PDB entry 1Q21 | X-ray diffraction, 2.20 A resolution | chain A

== Chain A ==
Protein: C-H-ras P21 protein catalytic domain
Source organism: Homo sapiens
Reference sequence: P01112 (RASH_HUMAN); residues 1-171 here = UniProt positions 1-171
Amino-acid sequence (171 residues; row label = number of the first residue in the row):
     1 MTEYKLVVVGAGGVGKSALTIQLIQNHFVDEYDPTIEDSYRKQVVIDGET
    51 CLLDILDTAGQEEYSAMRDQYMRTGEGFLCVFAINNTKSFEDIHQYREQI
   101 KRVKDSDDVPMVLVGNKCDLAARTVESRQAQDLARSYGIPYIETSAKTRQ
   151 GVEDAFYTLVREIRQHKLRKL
Bound ions: Mg2+: Ser17 (together with GDP)
Residues lining bound ligands: GDP (guanosine-5'-diphosphate): Ala11, Gly12, Gly13, Val14, Gly15, Lys16, Ser17, Ala18, Phe28, Val29, Asp30, Glu31, Tyr32, Asn116, Lys117, Asp119, Leu120, Ser145, Ala146, Lys147
Swiss-Prot annotation at these positions:
  - region: His166 to Leu171 (Hypervariable region)
  - motif: Tyr32 to Tyr40 (Effector region)
  - binding site (GTP): Gly13 to Ala18, Val29 to Thr35, Ala59, Gly60, Asn116 to Asp119, Ser145 to Lys147
  - modified residue: Met1 (N-acetylmethionine), Thr2 (N-acetylthreonine), Cys118 (S-nitrosocysteine)
  - glycosylation: Thr35 (Microbial infection: O-linked (Glc) threonine)
  - cross-link: Lys170 (Glycyl lysine isopeptide (Lys-Gly) (interchain with G-Cter in ubiquitin))
  - natural variant: Gly12 (G12A: In CSTLO; G12C: In CSTLO; G12D: In CSTLO; G12E: In CSTLO; G12S: In CSTLO and CMEMS; G12V: In CSTLO, bladder carcinoma and CMEMS), Gly13 (G13C: In CSTLO; G13D: In CSTLO; G13R: In SFM), Gln22 (Q22K: In CMEMS), Glu37 (E37EE: In CSTLO), Thr58 (T58I: In CSTLO), Gln61 (Q61K: In NMTC2; Q61L: In melanoma), Glu63 (E63K: In CMEMS), Ser89 (S89C: Found in a patient with severe fetal hydrops and pleural effusion; uncertain significance), Lys117 (K117R: In CSTLO), Ala146 (A146T: In CSTLO; A146V: In CSTLO)
  - mutagenesis: Ser17 (S17N: Dominant negative. Prevents PLCE1 EGF-induced recruitment to plasma membrane. No effect on subcellular location of isoform 2), Asn26 (N26G: Loss of interaction with PLCE1; when associated with V-12), Val29 (V29A: No effect on interaction with PLCE1; when associated with V-12), Tyr32 (Y32F: Loss of interaction and recruitment to plasma membrane of PLCE1; when associated with V-12), Pro34 (P34G: No effect on interaction with PLCE1; when associated with V-12), Thr35 (T35S: Loss of interaction with PLCE1; when associated with V-12), Glu37 (E37G: No effect on interaction with PLCE1; when associated with V-12), Asp38 (D38N: No effect on interaction with PLCE1; when associated with V-12), Ser39 (S39C: No effect on interaction with PLCE1; when associated with V-12), Ala59 (A59T: Loss of GTPase activity and creation of an autophosphorylation site), Gln61 (Q61I: Moderately increased transformation of cultured cell lines; Q61R: Promotes interaction with SHOC2 and PP1C; Q61V: Strongly increased transformation of cultured cell lines), Ala83 (A83T: GTP-binding activity reduced by factor of 30), 5 further mutagenesis entries in UniProt

== Overview ==
Ligands of chain A: GDP. From UniProt: 22 GTP-binding residues and 22 mutagenesis sites.
Chain A is C-H-ras P21 protein catalytic domain (Homo sapiens); the structure, Crystal structures at 2.2
angstroms resolution of the catalytic domains of normal ras protein and an ..., was determined by X-ray
diffraction (same publication as 2Q21).
